1IW2 - chain A; structure by X-ray diffraction, 1.90 A resolution.

Chain A:
Name: Complement Protein C8gamma
From: Homo sapiens
Reference sequence: P07360 (CO8G_HUMAN); residues 1-182 here correspond to UniProt positions 21-202 (UniProt number = residue number + 20)
Chain sequence (182 residues; row label = number of the first residue in the row):
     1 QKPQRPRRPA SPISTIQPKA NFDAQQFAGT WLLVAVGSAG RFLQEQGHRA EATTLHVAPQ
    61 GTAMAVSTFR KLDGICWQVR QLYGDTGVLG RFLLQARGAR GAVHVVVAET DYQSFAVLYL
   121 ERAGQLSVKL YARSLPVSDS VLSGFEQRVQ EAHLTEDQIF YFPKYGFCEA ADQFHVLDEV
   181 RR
Disordered / not traced: 1-9, 41-48, 181-182
Disulfide bonds: C76-C168
Construct notes: engineered mutation G40 (Cys60 in P07360)
Curated features (UniProtKB/Swiss-Prot):
  - modified residue: Q1 (Pyrrolidone carboxylic acid)

In short:
Chain A is Complement Protein C8gamma (Homo sapiens); the structure, X-ray structure of Human Complement
Protein C8gamma at pH=7.O, was determined by X-ray diffraction together with 1LF7 from the same study.
